PDB entry 4KB8 | X-ray diffraction, 1.95 A resolution | chain A

# Chain A
Molecule: Casein kinase I isoform delta
From: Homo sapiens
Notes: EC 2.7.11.1, 2.7.11.26
Reference sequence: P48730 (KC1D_HUMAN); residues 3-317 here = UniProt positions 3-317
Sequence (331 residues; each row starts with the number of its first residue; numbers below 1 keep their minus sign (Met-13 is residue -13)):
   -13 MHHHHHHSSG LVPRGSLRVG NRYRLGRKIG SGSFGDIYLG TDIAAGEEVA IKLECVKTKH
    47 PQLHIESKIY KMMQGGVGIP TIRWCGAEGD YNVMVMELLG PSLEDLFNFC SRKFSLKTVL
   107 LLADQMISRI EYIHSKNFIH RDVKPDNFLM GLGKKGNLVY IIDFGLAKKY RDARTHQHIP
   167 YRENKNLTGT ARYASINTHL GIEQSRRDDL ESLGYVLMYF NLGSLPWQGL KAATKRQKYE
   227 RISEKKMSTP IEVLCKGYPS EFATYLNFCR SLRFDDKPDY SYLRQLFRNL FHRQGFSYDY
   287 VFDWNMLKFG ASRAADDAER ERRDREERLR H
Not modelled in the structure: -13 to 2, 157-174, 218-225, 294-317
Construct notes: expression tag (-13 to 2)
Curated features (UniProtKB/Swiss-Prot):
  - region: His317 (Autoinhibitory)
  - active site: Asp128 (Proton acceptor)
  - binding site (ATP): Ile15 to Ile23, Lys38
  - natural variant: Thr44 (T44A: In FASPS2), His46 (H46R: In FASPS2), Ser97 (S97C: In breast cancer samples)
  - mutagenesis: Lys38 (K38M: Impaired kinase activity and abnormal subcellular localization with exclusive accumulation to the nucleus), Thr176 (T176I: Impaired kinase activity and abnormal subcellular localization with exclusive accumulation to the nucleus)

# Summary
From UniProt: active-site residue Asp128, 10 ATP-binding residues and 2 mutagenesis sites.
Chain A is Casein kinase I isoform delta (Homo sapiens); the structure, CK1d in complex with
1-{4-[3-(4-FLUOROPHENYL)-1-METHYL-1H-PYRAZOL-4-YL]PYRIDIN-2-YL}-N-METHYLMETHANAMINE ligand, was determined by
X-ray diffraction together with 4KBA, 4KBC and 4KBK from the same study.
